3QAR - chain A; structure by X-ray diffraction, 2.65 A resolution.

# Chain A
Protein: Phosphatidylinositol-4,5-bisphosphate 3-kinase catalytic subunit gamma isoform
Organism: Homo sapiens
Notes: EC 2.7.1.153; fragment: catalytic domain
UniProt: P48736 (PK3CG_HUMAN); residue numbers follow UniProt; this construct covers 144-1102
Sequence (960 residues; numbered 143 to 1102; the number before each row is that of its first residue):
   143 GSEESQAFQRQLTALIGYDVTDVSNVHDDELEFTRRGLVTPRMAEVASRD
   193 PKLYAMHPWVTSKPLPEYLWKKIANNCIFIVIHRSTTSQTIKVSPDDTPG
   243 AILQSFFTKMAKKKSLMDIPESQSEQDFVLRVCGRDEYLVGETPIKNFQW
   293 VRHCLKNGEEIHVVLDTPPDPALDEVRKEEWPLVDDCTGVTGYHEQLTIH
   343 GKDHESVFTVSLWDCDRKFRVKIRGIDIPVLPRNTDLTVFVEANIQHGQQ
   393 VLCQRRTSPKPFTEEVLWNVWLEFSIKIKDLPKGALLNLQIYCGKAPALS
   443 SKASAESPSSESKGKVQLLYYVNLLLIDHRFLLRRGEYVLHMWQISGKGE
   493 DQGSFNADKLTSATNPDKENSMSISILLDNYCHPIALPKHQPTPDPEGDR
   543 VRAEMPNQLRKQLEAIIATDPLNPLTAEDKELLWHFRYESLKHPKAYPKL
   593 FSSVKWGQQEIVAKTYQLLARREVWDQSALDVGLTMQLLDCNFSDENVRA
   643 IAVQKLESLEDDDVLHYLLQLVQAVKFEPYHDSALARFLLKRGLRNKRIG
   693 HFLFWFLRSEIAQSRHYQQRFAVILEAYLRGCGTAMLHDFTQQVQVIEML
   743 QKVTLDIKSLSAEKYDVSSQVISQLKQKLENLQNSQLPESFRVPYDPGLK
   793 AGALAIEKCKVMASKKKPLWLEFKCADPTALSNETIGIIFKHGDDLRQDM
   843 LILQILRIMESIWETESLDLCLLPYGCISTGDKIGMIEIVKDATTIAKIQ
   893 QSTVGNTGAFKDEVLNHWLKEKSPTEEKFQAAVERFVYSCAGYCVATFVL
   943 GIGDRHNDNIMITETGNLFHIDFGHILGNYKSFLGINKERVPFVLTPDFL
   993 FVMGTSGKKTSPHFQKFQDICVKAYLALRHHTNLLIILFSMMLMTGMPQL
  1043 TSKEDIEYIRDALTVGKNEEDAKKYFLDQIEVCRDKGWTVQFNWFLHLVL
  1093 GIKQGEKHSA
Unresolved in the structure: 143-146, 249-268, 322-352, 374-377, 437-456, 489-496, 523-525, 534-545, 755-757, 969-979, 1093-1102
Differences from the reference sequence: expression tag (143)
Ligand contacts: QAR (1-(4-amino-6-methyl-1,3,5-triazin-2-yl)-N-(1H-pyrazol-3-yl)-1H-benzimidazol-2-amine): W812, I831, K833, D836, L838, D841, Y867, I879, E880, I881, V882, A885, T887, K890, M953, F961, I963, D964
UniProt features mapped onto this chain:
  - region: V803 to K809 (G-loop), G943 to N951 (Catalytic loop), H962 to T988 (Activation loop)
  - binding site (ATP): G829 to L838, L864 to T872, F961 to L969
  - modified residue: T1024 (Phosphothreonine), S1101 (Phosphoserine)
  - natural variant: R1021 (R1021P: In IMD97), N1085 (N1085S: In IMD97)
  - mutagenesis: K833 (K833R: Loss of kinase activity. Loss of autophosphorylation. Reduced inflammatory reactions but no alterations in cardiac contractility), R947 (R947P: Abolishes protein and lipid kinase activity. Does not abolish interaction with GRK2), S1101 (S1101A/Q: Loss of autophosphorylation. No effect on phosphatidylinositol-4,5-bisphosphate 3-kinase activity)

# Summary
Chain A binds compound QAR. Curated annotation (UniProt) lists 28 ATP-binding residues and 3 mutagenesis
sites.
Chain A is Phosphatidylinositol-4,5-bisphosphate 3-kinase catalytic subunit gamma isoform (Homo sapiens); the
structure, Crystal structure of PI3K-gamma in complex with triazine-benzimidazole 32, was determined by X-ray
diffraction together with 3QAQ from the same study.
